1FZ3 - chains C and D of the 6 polymer chains in the assembly; structure by X-ray diffraction, 2.03 A resolution.

== Chain C (and D) ==
Protein: Methane monooxygenase component A, beta chain
Source organism: Methylococcus capsulatus
Notes: EC 1.14.13.25; chain D of this document is another copy of the same molecule, construct and numbering; everything in this record applies to it too
UniProtKB: P18798 (MEMB_METCA); residue numbers follow UniProt; this construct covers 1-389
Chain sequence (389 residues; each row starts with the number of its first residue):
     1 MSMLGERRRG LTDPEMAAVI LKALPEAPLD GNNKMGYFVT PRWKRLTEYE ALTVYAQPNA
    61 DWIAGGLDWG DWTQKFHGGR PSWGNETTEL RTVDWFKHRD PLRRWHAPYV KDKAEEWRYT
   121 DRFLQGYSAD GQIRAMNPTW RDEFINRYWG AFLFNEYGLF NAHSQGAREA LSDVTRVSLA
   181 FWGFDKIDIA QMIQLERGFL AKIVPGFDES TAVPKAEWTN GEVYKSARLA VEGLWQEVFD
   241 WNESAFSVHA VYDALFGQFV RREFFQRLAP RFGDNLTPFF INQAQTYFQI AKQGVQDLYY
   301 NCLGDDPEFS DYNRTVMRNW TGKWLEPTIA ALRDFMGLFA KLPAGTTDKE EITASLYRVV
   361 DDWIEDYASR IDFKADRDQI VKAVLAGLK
Disordered / not traced: 1
Sequence notes: conflict R370 (Ala in P18798)
Bound ions: Ca2+ site 1 near E222 (its only coordinating residue here); Ca2+ site 2 near D348 (its only coordinating residue here)

== How chain C and chain D interact ==
Pairs across the interface (69):
  M3(C) - P25(D)
  M3(C) - E26(D)
  M3(C) - A27(D)
  M3(C) - P28(D)
  L4(C) - L21(D)  hydrophobic
  L4(C) - L24(D)  hydrophobic
  L11(C) - T12(D)
  T12(C) - L11(D)
  P14(C) - P14(D)
  P14(C) - A18(D)
  P14(C) - L21(D)
  A18(C) - P14(D)
  L21(C) - L4(D)  hydrophobic
  P25(C) - M3(D)
  A27(C) - M3(D)
  P28(C) - M3(D)
  K111(C) - R118(D)
  D112(C) - R118(D)  salt bridge
  D112(C) - R122(D)  salt bridge
  E115(C) - E115(D)
  E115(C) - R118(D)  salt bridge
  E115(C) - R122(D)  salt bridge
  E116(C) - Y119(D)
  E116(C) - R122(D)  salt bridge
  R118(C) - K111(D)
  R118(C) - D112(D)  salt bridge
  R118(C) - E115(D)  salt bridge
  Y119(C) - E116(D)
  Y119(C) - Y119(D)  hydrophobic
  Y119(C) - N282(D)
  Y119(C) - Q283(D)
  R122(C) - D112(D)  salt bridge
  R122(C) - E115(D)  salt bridge
  R122(C) - E116(D)  salt bridge
  R122(C) - T286(D)
  F123(C) - N282(D)
  F123(C) - T286(D)
  G126(C) - Q289(D)
  A129(C) - Q289(D)
  D130(C) - Q258(D)  hydrogen bond
  D130(C) - R262(D)  salt bridge
  D130(C) - Q285(D)
  D130(C) - Q289(D)  hydrogen bond
  Q132(C) - Q266(D)  hydrogen bond
  R134(C) - R262(D)
  R134(C) - R358(D)
  R134(C) - D362(D)  salt bridge
  Q258(C) - D130(D)  hydrogen bond
  R262(C) - D130(D)  salt bridge
  R262(C) - Q132(D)
  R262(C) - R134(D)
  Q266(C) - Q132(D)  hydrogen bond
  Q266(C) - N275(D)  hydrogen bond (backbone-side chain)
  P270(C) - P270(D)
  P270(C) - N275(D)
  N275(C) - Q266(D)  hydrogen bond (side chain-backbone)
  N275(C) - P270(D)
  N275(C) - P278(D)
  P278(C) - N275(D)
  N282(C) - F123(D)
  Q283(C) - Y119(D)
  Q285(C) - D130(D)
  Q285(C) - Q132(D)
  T286(C) - F123(D)
  Q289(C) - G126(D)
  Q289(C) - A129(D)
  Q289(C) - D130(D)  hydrogen bond
  R358(C) - R134(D)
  D362(C) - R134(D)  salt bridge
Also at the interface, not in a pair above, chain C (43 interface residues in all): A17, L24, E26, R271, F279, I290, K292
Also at the interface, not in a pair above, chain D (41 interface residues in all): A17, R271, F279

== In short ==
Chain C and chain D form an interface of 43 and 41 residues respectively, with 8 hydrogen bonds and 14 salt
bridges. Polar pairs include D112(C)-R118(D), D112(C)-R122(D) and E115(C)-R118(D).
Chain C and chain D are both Methane monooxygenase component A, beta chain (Methylococcus capsulatus); the
structure, Methane monooxygenase hydroxylase, form III soak at ph 6.2 (0.1 M pipes), was determined by X-ray
diffraction together with 1FYZ, 1FZ0, 1FZ1, 1FZ2, 1FZ4 and 1FZ5 from the same study.
